Entry 2C0U (X-ray diffraction, 2.20 A resolution); this record covers chains A and D of the 4 polymer chains in the assembly.

== Chain A (and D) ==
Name: Nitroalkane oxidase
From: Fusarium oxysporum
Notes: chain D of this document is another copy of the same molecule, construct and numbering; everything in this record applies to it too
UniProtKB: Q8X1D8 (Q8X1D8_FUSOX); residue numbers follow UniProt; this construct covers 1-439
Sequence (439 residues; each row starts with the number of its first residue):
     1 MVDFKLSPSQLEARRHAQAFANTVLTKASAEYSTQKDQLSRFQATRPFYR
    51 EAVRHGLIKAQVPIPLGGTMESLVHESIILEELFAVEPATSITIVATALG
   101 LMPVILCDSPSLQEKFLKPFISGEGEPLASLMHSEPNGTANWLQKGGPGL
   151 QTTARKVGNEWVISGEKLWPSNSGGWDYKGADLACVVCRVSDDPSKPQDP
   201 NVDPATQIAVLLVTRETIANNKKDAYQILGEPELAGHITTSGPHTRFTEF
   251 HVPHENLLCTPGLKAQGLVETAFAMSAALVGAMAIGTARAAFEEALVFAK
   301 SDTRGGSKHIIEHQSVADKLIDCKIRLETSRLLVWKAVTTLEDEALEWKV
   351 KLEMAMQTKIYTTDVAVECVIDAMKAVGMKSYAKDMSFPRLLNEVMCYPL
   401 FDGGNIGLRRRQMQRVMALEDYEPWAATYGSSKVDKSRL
Not modelled in the structure: 1, 432-439
Modified / non-standard residues: Mse1 (selenomethionine); Mse70, Mse102, Mse132, Mse275, Mse283, Mse354, Mse356, Mse374, Mse379, Mse386, Mse396, Mse413, Mse417 (selenomethionine; parent Met)
Residues lining bound ligands:
  - FAD / (2S)-2-nitrobutane, molecule 1: Ile92, Val95, Ala96, Leu99, Leu131, Mse132, His133, Ser134, Gly138, Thr139, Ala140, Asn141, Trp169, Pro170, Ser171, Leu234, Thr240, Phe273, Ser276, Mse283, Cys397, Leu400, Phe401, Asp402, Gly403, Gly404, Ile406, Gly407, Leu408, Arg411
  - FAD / (2S)-2-nitrobutane, molecule 2: Arg304, Ile310, His313, Val316, Lys375, Ala376, Val377, Gly378, Mse379, Tyr382
What the authors report for this chain:
  - self-association interface (contacts with another copy of this molecule); pairs are residue here / residue on that copy: Lys324-Glu353 (salt bridge), Arg410-Asp318 (salt bridge), Arg410-Asp322 (salt bridge), Arg411-Asp318 (salt bridge), Gln314, Ser315, Asp318
  - binding site for the ligand FAD: Ser134, Asn141, Trp169, Arg304, His313, Gln314, Ala376 to Mse379, Cys397, Leu400, Phe401, Asp402, Gly403
  - binding site for (2S)-2-nitrobutane: Mse283, Phe401, Asp402
  - contacts within the chain: Lys359-Gly403, Cys397-Phe401, Asp402-Arg409
  - catalytic residues: Asp402
  - conformationally variable residues (side-chain flip): Ser276, Asp402
  - specificity-determining residues: Glu270, Trp348

== How chain A and chain D interact ==
Pairs across the interface (7; chain A residue first):
  His313(A) - Gln314(D)
  Gln314(A) - His313(D)
  Gln314(A) - Gln314(D)  hydrogen bond (backbone-side chain)
  Gln314(A) - Ser315(D)  hydrogen bond
  Ser315(A) - Gln314(D)  hydrogen bond (backbone-side chain)
  Ser315(A) - Asp318(D)  hydrogen bond
  Asp318(A) - Ser315(D)  hydrogen bond

== Overview ==
Chain A and chain D each contribute 4 residues to their interface, with 5 hydrogen bonds. Polar contacts
include Gln314(A)-Gln314(D), Gln314(A)-Ser315(D) and Ser315(A)-Asp318(D). Chain A binds FAD /
(2S)-2-nitrobutane. From the paper: the catalytic residue Asp402(A); a binding site for the ligand FAD at
Ser134(A), Asn141(A) and Trp169(A) among others.
Both chains are Nitroalkane oxidase (Fusarium oxysporum). Entry 2C0U (Crystal Structure of a Covalent Complex
of Nitroalkane Oxidase Trapped During Substrate Turnover) was determined by X-ray diffraction (same
publication as 2C12).
